PDB entry 4DJ7 | X-ray diffraction, 2.81 A resolution | chains A and F of the 6 polymer chains in the assembly

Chain A:
Protein: Hemagglutinin
Organism: Influenza A virus (A/Netherlands/219/2003(H7N7))
UniProtKB: Q6VMK1 (Q6VMK1_9INFA); the author numbering skips numbers that UniProt does not, so the offset changes along the chain: 1-252 = UniProt 26-277; 254-324 = UniProt 278-348
Chain sequence (327 residues; row label = number of the first residue in the row; note: 1 number in that range is skipped by the numbering (no residue carries it; nothing is unmodelled there); numbers below 1 keep their minus sign (Ala-3 is residue -3)):
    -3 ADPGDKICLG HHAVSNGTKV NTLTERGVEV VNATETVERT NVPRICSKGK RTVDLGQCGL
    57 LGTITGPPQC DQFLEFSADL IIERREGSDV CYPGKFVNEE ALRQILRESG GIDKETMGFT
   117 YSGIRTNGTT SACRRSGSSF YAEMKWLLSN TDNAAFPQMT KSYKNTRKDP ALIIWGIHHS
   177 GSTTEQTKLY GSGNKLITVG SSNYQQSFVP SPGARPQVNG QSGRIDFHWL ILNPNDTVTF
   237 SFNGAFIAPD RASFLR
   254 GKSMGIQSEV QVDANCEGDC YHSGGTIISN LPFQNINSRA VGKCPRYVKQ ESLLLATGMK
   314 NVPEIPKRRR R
Not modelled in the structure: -3 to 0, 318-324
Disulfides: Cys42-Cys269, Cys54-Cys66, Cys87-Cys129, Cys273-Cys297
Covalent attachments: N-acetylglucosamine (NAG) linked to Asn28, Asn123, Asn231
Sequence notes: expression tag (-3 to 0)

Chain F:
Protein: Hemagglutinin
Organism: Influenza A virus (A/Netherlands/219/2003(H7N7))
UniProtKB: Q6VMK1 (Q6VMK1_9INFA); residues 1-174 here correspond to UniProt positions 349-522 (UniProt number = residue number + 348)
Chain sequence (177 residues; each row starts with the number of its first residue):
     1 GLFGAIAGFI ENGWEGLIDG WYGFRHQNAQ GEGTAADYKS TQSAIDQITG KLNRLIEKTN
    61 QQFELIDNEF TEVERQIGNV INWTRDSMTE VWSYNAELLV AMENQHTIDL ADSEMNKLYE
   121 RVKRQLRENA EEDGTGCFEI FHKCDDDCMA SIRNNTYDHS KYREEAIQNR IQIDSGR
Not modelled in the structure: 170-177
Disulfides: Cys144-Cys148
Covalent attachments: N-acetylglucosamine (NAG) linked to Asn82
Sequence notes: expression tag (175-177)

How chain A and chain F interact:
Residue-residue contacts (7; chain A residue first):
  Thr18(A) - Arg54(F)
  Leu19(A) - Lys51(F)
  Leu19(A) - Arg54(F)  hydrogen bond (backbone-side chain)
  Leu19(A) - Met102(F)  hydrophobic
  Thr20(A) - Gln47(F)  hydrogen bond (side chain-backbone)
  Thr20(A) - Gly50(F)
  Lys302(A) - Gln61(F)
Other interface residues (no listed pair), chain F (9 interface residues in all): Asp46, Glu103, Leu110

Summary:
Chain A and chain F form an interface of 4 and 9 residues respectively; the contacts include 2 hydrogen bonds.
Polar contacts include Leu19(A)-Arg54(F) and Thr20(A)-Gln47(F). Covalently linked N-acetylglucosamine: at
Asn28(A), Asn123(A) and Asn231(A). Covalently linked N-acetylglucosamine: at Asn82(F).
Here chain A is Hemagglutinin and chain F is Hemagglutinin, both from Influenza A virus
(A/Netherlands/219/2003(H7N7)). Entry 4DJ7 (Structure of the hemagglutinin complexed with 3SLN from a highly
pathogenic H7N7 influenza virus) was determined by X-ray diffraction (same publication as 4DJ6).
